Entry 1P7Z (X-ray diffraction, 2.21 A resolution); this record covers chains A and D of the 4 polymer chains in the assembly.

== Chain A (and D) ==
Protein: Catalase HPII
Source organism: Escherichia coli
Notes: EC 1.11.1.6; chain D of this document is another copy of the same molecule, construct and numbering; everything in this record applies to it too
Reference sequence: P21179 (CATE_ECOLI); residue numbers follow UniProt; this construct covers 1-753
Amino-acid sequence (753 residues; numbered 1 to 753; the number before each row is that of its first residue):
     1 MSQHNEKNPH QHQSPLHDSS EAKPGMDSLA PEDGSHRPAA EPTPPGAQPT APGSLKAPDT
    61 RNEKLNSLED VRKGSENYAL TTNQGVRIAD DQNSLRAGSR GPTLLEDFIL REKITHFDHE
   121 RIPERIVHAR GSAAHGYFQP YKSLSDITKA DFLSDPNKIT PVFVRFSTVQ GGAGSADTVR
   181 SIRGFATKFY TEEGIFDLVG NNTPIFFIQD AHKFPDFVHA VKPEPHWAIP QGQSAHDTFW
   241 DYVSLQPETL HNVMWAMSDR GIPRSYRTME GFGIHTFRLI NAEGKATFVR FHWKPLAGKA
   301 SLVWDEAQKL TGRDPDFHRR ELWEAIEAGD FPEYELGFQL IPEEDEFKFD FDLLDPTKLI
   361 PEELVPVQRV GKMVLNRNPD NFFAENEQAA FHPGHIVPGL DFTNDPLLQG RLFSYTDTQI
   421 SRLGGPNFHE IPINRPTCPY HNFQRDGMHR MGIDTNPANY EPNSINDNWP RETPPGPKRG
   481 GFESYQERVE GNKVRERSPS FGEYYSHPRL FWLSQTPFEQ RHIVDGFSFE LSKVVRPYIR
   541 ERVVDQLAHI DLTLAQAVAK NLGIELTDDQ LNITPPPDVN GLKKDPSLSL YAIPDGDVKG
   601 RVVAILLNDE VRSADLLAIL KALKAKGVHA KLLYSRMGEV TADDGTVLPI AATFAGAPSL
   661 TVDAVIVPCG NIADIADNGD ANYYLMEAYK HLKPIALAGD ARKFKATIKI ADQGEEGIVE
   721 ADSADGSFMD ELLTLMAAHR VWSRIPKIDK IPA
Unresolved in the structure: 1-26
Sequence notes: engineered mutation Ser-181 (Asp in P21179)
Metal / ion sites: heme Fe near Tyr-415 (its only coordinating residue here)
Residues lining bound ligands: heme (HEM): Arg-125, Ile-126, Val-127, His-128, Arg-165, Ser-167, Gly-184, Phe-185, Ala-186, Val-199, Gly-200, Asn-201, Phe-206, Ala-211, Phe-214, Ile-274, His-275, Phe-391, Leu-407, Gly-410, Arg-411, Ser-414, Tyr-415, Thr-418, Gln-419, Arg-422
From the paper describing this entry:
  - mutagenesis - V169F, V169I, D181S: decreased catalytic activity
  - mutagenesis - V169W: abolished expression
  - mutagenesis - R180A, R180K: unchanged catalytic activity
  - catalytic residues: His-128 (citing earlier work)

== How chain A and chain D interact ==
Pairs across the interface (259):
  Ser-28(A) with Leu-245(D)
  Leu-29(A) with Arg-542(D), hydrogen bond (backbone-side chain)
  Pro-31(A) with Tyr-538(D); Arg-542(D)
  Ser-35(A) with Tyr-538(D)
  His-36(A) with Arg-536(D), hydrogen bond (backbone-side chain); Tyr-538(D)
  Pro-49(A) with Arg-536(D)
  Thr-50(A) with His-226(D), hydrogen bond; Trp-227(D)
  Ala-51(A) with His-226(D)
  Pro-52(A) with His-226(D)
  Asp-90(A) with Arg-495(D)
  Asp-91(A) with His-212(D), salt bridge; Lys-213(D); Asp-216(D)
  Gln-92(A) with Lys-213(D), hydrogen bond; Arg-497(D), hydrogen bond (backbone-side chain)
  Asn-93(A) with Asp-210(D); His-212(D); Arg-495(D); Glu-496(D); Arg-497(D), hydrogen bond
  Ser-94(A) with Asp-210(D), hydrogen bond; His-212(D); Val-494(D); Arg-495(D)
  Leu-95(A) with Lys-493(D); Val-494(D); Arg-495(D)
  Arg-96(A) with Asp-210(D), salt bridge; Pro-406(D); Asn-492(D); Lys-493(D); Val-494(D), hydrogen bond (backbone-backbone); Glu-496(D), hydrogen bond (side chain-backbone); Arg-497(D)
  Ala-97(A) with Val-489(D), hydrophobic; Asn-492(D)
  Gly-98(A) with Gly-491(D); Asn-492(D), hydrogen bond (backbone-backbone); Val-494(D)
  Ser-99(A) with Val-494(D); Glu-496(D); Ser-498(D)
  Arg-100(A) with Glu-346(D), salt bridge; Phe-347(D); Asp-352(D), salt bridge; Leu-354(D); Asn-404(D), hydrogen bond (backbone-side chain); Ser-498(D)
  Gly-101(A) with Asn-404(D)
  Pro-102(A) with Asn-404(D); Gln-409(D)
  Thr-103(A) with Gln-409(D), hydrogen bond (backbone-side chain)
  Leu-104(A) with Lys-493(D)
  Glu-106(A) with Lys-493(D), salt bridge
  Asp-107(A) with Arg-495(D), salt bridge
  Leu-110(A) with His-212(D)
  Arg-111(A) with Phe-413(D)
  Lys-113(A) with His-212(D), hydrogen bond (side chain-backbone); Asp-216(D), salt bridge
  Ile-114(A) with Ala-211(D); Pro-215(D); Phe-413(D), hydrophobic; Ser-414(D)
  Thr-115(A) with Phe-413(D); Asp-417(D)
  Phe-117(A) with Ile-126(D); Phe-214(D), hydrophobic; Pro-215(D), hydrophobic; Val-218(D), hydrophobic
  Asp-118(A) with Ile-126(D); Ser-414(D), hydrogen bond; Asp-417(D); Thr-418(D), hydrogen bond (backbone-side chain)
  His-119(A) with Asp-417(D), salt bridge; Ser-421(D), hydrogen bond
  Glu-120(A) with Ile-126(D); His-219(D), salt bridge
  Arg-121(A) with Pro-123(D); Glu-124(D); Ile-126(D), hydrogen bond (side chain-backbone); Lys-222(D)
  Pro-123(A) with Arg-121(D)
  Glu-124(A) with Arg-121(D)
  Ile-126(A) with Phe-117(D); Asp-118(D); Glu-120(D); Arg-121(D), hydrogen bond (backbone-side chain)
  Gly-174(A) with Gly-174(D); Ser-175(D), hydrogen bond (backbone-backbone); Gln-231(D)
  Ser-175(A) with Gly-174(D)
  Asp-210(A) with Gln-92(D); Asn-93(D); Ser-94(D), hydrogen bond; Arg-96(D), salt bridge
  Ala-211(A) with Ile-114(D)
  His-212(A) with Asp-91(D), salt bridge; Asn-93(D); Ser-94(D); Ile-109(D); Leu-110(D); Lys-113(D), hydrogen bond (backbone-side chain)
  Lys-213(A) with Asp-91(D); Gln-92(D), hydrogen bond
  Phe-214(A) with Phe-117(D), hydrophobic
  Pro-215(A) with Ile-114(D), hydrophobic; Phe-117(D), hydrophobic
  Asp-216(A) with Asp-91(D); Lys-113(D), salt bridge
  Val-218(A) with Phe-117(D), hydrophobic
  His-219(A) with Glu-120(D), salt bridge
  Lys-222(A) with Arg-121(D)
  Pro-225(A) with Asn-381(D); Phe-382(D), hydrogen bond (backbone-backbone)
  His-226(A) with Thr-50(D), hydrogen bond; Ala-51(D); Pro-52(D); Trp-323(D); Asp-380(D); Phe-382(D), hydrogen bond (backbone-backbone)
  Trp-227(A) with Thr-50(D); Arg-319(D); Arg-320(D); Trp-323(D), hydrophobic; Glu-324(D); Phe-382(D)
  Ala-228(A) with Arg-319(D), hydrogen bond (backbone-side chain); Phe-382(D), hydrophobic
  Ile-229(A) with Asp-316(D); Arg-319(D); Arg-320(D)
  Pro-230(A) with Asp-316(D)
  Gln-231(A) with Gly-174(D); Asp-316(D), hydrogen bond (backbone-side chain)
  Gln-233(A) with Pro-315(D)
  Leu-245(A) with Leu-29(D), hydrophobic
  Asp-305(A) with Arg-313(D), salt bridge
  Gln-308(A) with Gly-312(D); Arg-313(D), hydrogen bond
  Lys-309(A) with Arg-313(D)
  Thr-311(A) with Gly-312(D), hydrogen bond (side chain-backbone)
  Gly-312(A) with Gln-308(D); Thr-311(D), hydrogen bond (backbone-side chain); Gly-312(D)
  Arg-313(A) with Asp-305(D), salt bridge; Gln-308(D), hydrogen bond; Lys-309(D)
  Pro-315(A) with Gln-233(D)
  Asp-316(A) with Ile-229(D); Pro-230(D); Gln-231(D), hydrogen bond (side chain-backbone)
  Arg-319(A) with Trp-227(D); Ala-228(D), hydrogen bond (side chain-backbone); Ile-229(D)
  Arg-320(A) with Trp-227(D); Ile-229(D)
  Trp-323(A) with His-226(D); Trp-227(D), hydrophobic
  Glu-346(A) with Arg-100(D), salt bridge
  Phe-347(A) with Arg-100(D)
  Asp-352(A) with Arg-100(D), salt bridge
  Leu-354(A) with Arg-100(D)
  Asp-380(A) with His-226(D)
  Asn-381(A) with Pro-225(D)
  Phe-382(A) with Pro-225(D), hydrogen bond (backbone-backbone); His-226(D), hydrogen bond (backbone-backbone); Trp-227(D); Ala-228(D), hydrophobic
  Asn-404(A) with Arg-100(D), hydrogen bond (side chain-backbone); Gly-101(D); Pro-102(D)
  Pro-406(A) with Arg-96(D)
  Gln-409(A) with Pro-102(D); Thr-103(D), hydrogen bond (side chain-backbone)
  Phe-413(A) with Arg-111(D); Ile-114(D), hydrophobic; Thr-115(D); Asp-118(D)
  Ser-414(A) with Ile-114(D); Asp-118(D), hydrogen bond
  Asp-417(A) with Thr-115(D); Asp-118(D); His-119(D), salt bridge
  Thr-418(A) with Asp-118(D), hydrogen bond (side chain-backbone)
  Ser-421(A) with His-119(D), hydrogen bond
  Val-489(A) with Ala-97(D), hydrophobic
  Gly-491(A) with Gly-98(D)
  Asn-492(A) with Arg-96(D); Ala-97(D); Gly-98(D), hydrogen bond (backbone-backbone)
  Lys-493(A) with Leu-95(D); Arg-96(D); Leu-104(D); Glu-106(D), salt bridge
  Val-494(A) with Ser-94(D); Leu-95(D); Arg-96(D), hydrogen bond (backbone-backbone); Gly-98(D); Ser-99(D)
  Arg-495(A) with Asp-90(D); Asn-93(D); Ser-94(D); Leu-95(D); Asp-107(D), salt bridge; Ile-109(D)
  Glu-496(A) with Asn-93(D); Arg-96(D), hydrogen bond (backbone-side chain); Ser-99(D)
  Arg-497(A) with Gln-92(D), hydrogen bond (side chain-backbone); Asn-93(D), hydrogen bond; Arg-96(D)
  Ser-498(A) with Ser-99(D); Arg-100(D)
  Pro-499(A) with Ser-99(D)
  Ser-532(A) with Met-637(D)
  Lys-533(A) with Gly-656(D), hydrogen bond (side chain-backbone)
  Val-535(A) with Pro-49(D)
  Arg-536(A) with His-36(D), hydrogen bond (side chain-backbone); Pro-49(D)
  Tyr-538(A) with Pro-31(D), hydrophobic; Ser-35(D); His-36(D)
  Arg-540(A) with Met-637(D)
  Arg-542(A) with Leu-29(D), hydrogen bond (side chain-backbone)
  Lys-560(A) with Arg-636(D)
  Asn-561(A) with Arg-636(D); Met-637(D), hydrogen bond (backbone-backbone)
  Leu-562(A) with Met-637(D); Gly-638(D)
  Gly-563(A) with Met-637(D), hydrogen bond (backbone-backbone)
  Arg-636(A) with Lys-560(D); Asn-561(D); Gly-563(D)
  Met-637(A) with Ser-532(D); Arg-540(D); Asn-561(D), hydrogen bond (backbone-backbone); Leu-562(D); Gly-563(D), hydrogen bond (backbone-backbone)
  Gly-638(A) with Leu-562(D), hydrogen bond (backbone-backbone)
  Gly-656(A) with Lys-533(D), hydrogen bond (backbone-side chain)
  Gly-679(A) with Lys-750(D); Ile-751(D); Pro-752(D)
  Asn-682(A) with Pro-752(D)
  Tyr-683(A) with Tyr-683(D); Pro-752(D); Ala-753(D), hydrophobic
  Met-686(A) with Pro-752(D), hydrophobic
  Asp-749(A) with Gly-679(D), hydrogen bond (backbone-backbone)
  Lys-750(A) with Asp-677(D); Gly-679(D)
  Ile-751(A) with Gly-679(D)
  Pro-752(A) with Gly-679(D); Tyr-683(D); Met-686(D)
  Ala-753(A) with Tyr-683(D), hydrophobic
Also at the interface, not in a pair above, chain A (134 interface residues in all): Ala-30, Gly-46, Gln-48, Ile-109, Ile-122, Arg-125, Val-127, Arg-130, Ala-173, Gln-246, Glu-324, Glu-490, Ser-500, Phe-529
Also at the interface, not in a pair above, chain D (133 interface residues in all): Ala-30, Gln-48, Ile-122, Arg-125, Val-127, Arg-130, Ala-173, Gln-246, Glu-490, Pro-499, Ser-500, Phe-529, Val-535, Asn-678, Asn-682

== Summary ==
134 residues of chain A face 133 of chain D across their interface; the contacts include 55 hydrogen bonds and
20 salt bridges. Polar pairs include Asp-91(A)/His-212(D), Arg-96(A)/Asp-210(D) and Arg-100(A)/Glu-346(D).
Chain A binds heme. From the paper: the catalytic residue His-128(A); V169F, V169I and D181S of chain A reduce
catalytic activity; 6 substitutions were tested in all.
Both chains are Catalase HPII (Escherichia coli). Entry 1P7Z (Crystal structure of the D181S variant of
catalase HPII from E. coli) was determined by X-ray diffraction (same publication as 1P7Y, 1P80, 1P81 and
1QWS).
